PDB entry 1RUH | X-ray diffraction, 3.00 A resolution | chains 1 and 4 of the 4 polymer chains in the assembly

# Chain 1
Molecule: Rhinovirus 14
Source organism: Human rhinovirus 14
Reference sequence: P03303 (POLG_HRV14); residues 1-289 here correspond to UniProt positions 567-855 (UniProt number = residue number + 566)
Sequence (289 residues; row label = number of the first residue in the row):
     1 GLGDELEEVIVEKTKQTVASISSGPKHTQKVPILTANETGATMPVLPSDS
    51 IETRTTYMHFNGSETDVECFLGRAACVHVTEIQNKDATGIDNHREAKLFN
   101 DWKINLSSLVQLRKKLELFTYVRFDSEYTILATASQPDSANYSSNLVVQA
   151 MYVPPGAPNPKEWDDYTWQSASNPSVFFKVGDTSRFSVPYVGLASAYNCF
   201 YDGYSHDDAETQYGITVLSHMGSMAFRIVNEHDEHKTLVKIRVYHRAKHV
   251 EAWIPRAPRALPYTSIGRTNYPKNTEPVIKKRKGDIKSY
Disordered / not traced: 1-16
Construct notes: engineered mutation Ser-219 (Asn786 in P03303)
Small-molecule neighbours: win i(S) (W84; 5-(7-(5-hydro-4-methyl-2-oxazolyl)phenoxy)heptyl)-3-methyl isoxazole): Ile-104, Asn-105, Leu-106, Ser-107, Ser-126, Tyr-128, Ala-150, Tyr-152, Pro-174, Ser-175, Val-176, Phe-186, Val-188, Val-191, Tyr-197, Asn-198, Cys-199, Ile-215, Met-221, Met-224

# Chain 4
Molecule: Rhinovirus 14
Source organism: Human rhinovirus 14
Notes: engineered mutation(s): N(1)219S
Reference sequence: P03303 (POLG_HRV14); residues 1-68 here = UniProt positions 1-68
Sequence (68 residues; row label = number of the first residue in the row):
     1 GAQVSTQKSGSHENQNILTNGSNQTFTVINYYKDAASTSSAGQSLSMDPS
    51 KFTEPVKDLMLKGAPALN
Disordered / not traced: 1-28

# How chain 1 and chain 4 interact
Residue-residue contacts - 41 pairs, chain 1 then chain 4:
  Lys-30(1) / Gly-63(4)
  Val-31(1) / Gly-63(4)
  Pro-32(1) / Lys-62(4)
  Pro-32(1) / Gly-63(4)
  Thr-35(1) / Ala-66(4)
  Ala-36(1) / Ala-66(4)
  Ala-36(1) / Leu-67(4)  hydrophobic
  Thr-39(1) / Val-56(4)
  Thr-39(1) / Met-60(4)
  Ala-41(1) / Thr-53(4)
  Ala-41(1) / Val-56(4)  hydrophobic
  Ala-41(1) / Met-60(4)  hydrophobic
  Thr-42(1) / Thr-53(4)  hydrogen bond (backbone-backbone)
  Met-43(1) / Glu-54(4)
  Met-43(1) / Met-60(4)  hydrophobic
  Pro-44(1) / Glu-54(4)
  Pro-44(1) / Lys-62(4)
  Asp-49(1) / Lys-62(4)  salt bridge
  Asn-61(1) / Gln-43(4)
  Gly-62(1) / Gln-43(4)
  Ser-63(1) / Gln-43(4)
  Asp-66(1) / Gln-43(4)
  Asp-66(1) / Ser-44(4)  hydrogen bond (side chain-backbone)
  Asp-66(1) / Leu-45(4)
  Glu-68(1) / Ser-40(4)  hydrogen bond
  Glu-68(1) / Ala-41(4)  hydrogen bond (side chain-backbone)
  Asp-125(1) / Ala-36(4)
  Ser-187(1) / Ala-36(4)  hydrogen bond (side chain-backbone)
  Ser-187(1) / Ser-37(4)
  Pro-189(1) / Ala-36(4)  hydrophobic
  Arg-246(1) / Ser-40(4)  hydrogen bond
  Ala-247(1) / Ser-40(4)
  Lys-248(1) / Ala-36(4)  hydrogen bond (side chain-backbone)
  Lys-248(1) / Ser-37(4)  hydrogen bond (side chain-backbone)
  Lys-248(1) / Thr-38(4)  hydrogen bond (side chain-backbone)
  Lys-248(1) / Ser-40(4)
  His-249(1) / Ala-35(4)
  His-249(1) / Thr-38(4)  hydrogen bond
  His-249(1) / Ser-39(4)  hydrogen bond (side chain-backbone)
  His-249(1) / Ala-41(4)
  Pro-255(1) / Phe-52(4)
Interface residues without a listed pair, chain 1 (27 interface residues in all): Gly-40, Leu-46, Val-188
Interface residues without a listed pair, chain 4 (22 interface residues in all): Gly-42, Met-47, Pro-55

# Summary
27 residues of chain 1 face 22 of chain 4 across their interface, with 11 hydrogen bonds and 1 salt bridge.
Among the polar pairs are Asp-49(1)/Lys-62(4), Asp-66(1)/Ser-44(4) and Glu-68(1)/Ser-40(4). Bound to chain 1:
win i(S).
Chain 1 is Rhinovirus 14 and chain 4 is Rhinovirus 14, both from Human rhinovirus 14; the structure,
Rhinovirus 14 mutant N1219S complexed with antiviral compound win 52084, was determined by X-ray diffraction,
deposited together with 1RUC, 1RUD, 1RUE, 1RUF, 1RUG, 1RUI and 1RUJ.
